Entry 8V3G (electron microscopy, 3.10 A resolution); this record covers chains B and F of the 8 polymer chains in the assembly.

[Chain B]
Molecule: Small conductance calcium-activated potassium channel protein 2
From: Rattus norvegicus
UniProt: P70604 (KCNN2_RAT); residue numbers follow UniProt; this construct covers 118-478
Chain sequence (361 residues; each row starts with the number of its first residue):
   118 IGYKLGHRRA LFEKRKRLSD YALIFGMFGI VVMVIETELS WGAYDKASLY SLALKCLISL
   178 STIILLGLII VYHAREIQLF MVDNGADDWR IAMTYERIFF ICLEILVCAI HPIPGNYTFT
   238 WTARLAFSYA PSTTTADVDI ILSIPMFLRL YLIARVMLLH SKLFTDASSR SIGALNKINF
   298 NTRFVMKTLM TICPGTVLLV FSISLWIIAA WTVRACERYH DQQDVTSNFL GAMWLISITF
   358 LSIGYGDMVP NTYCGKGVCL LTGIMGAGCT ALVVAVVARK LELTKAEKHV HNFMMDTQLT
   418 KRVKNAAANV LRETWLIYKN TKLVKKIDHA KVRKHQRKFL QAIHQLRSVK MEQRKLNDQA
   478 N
Disulfide bonds: Cys-333/Cys-371
Bound ions: K+ site 1: Ser-359, Ile-360 (shared with 2 residues of chain A; 2 residues of chain C; 2 residues of chain D); K+ site 2: Ser-359 (shared with 1 residue of chain A; 1 residue of chain C; 1 residue of chain D)
UniProt features mapped onto this chain:
  - modified residue: Tyr-161 (Phosphotyrosine)
  - mutagenesis: His-337 (H337N: Loss of inhibition by apamin and the organic molecule blockers UCL 1684 and d-tubocurarine. No effect on inhibition by tetraethylammonium (TEA)), Asn-345 (N345G: Reduced inhibition by apamin but binding to apamin is unaffected), Asn-368 (N368H: Reduced inhibition by apamin but binding to apamin is unaffected), Arg-396 (R396E: Mostly eliminates inward rectifier potassium channel activity. Loss of inward rectifier potassium channel activity; when associated with E-397 ...), Lys-397 (K397E: Moderately reduces inward rectifier potassium channel activity. Loss of inward rectifier potassium channel activity; when associated with E-396 ...), Glu-399 (E399R: Increases inward rectifier potassium channel activity. Does not affect inward rectifier potassium channel activity; when associated with E-396 ...)
Reported in the primary citation:
  - binding site for ucl1684: Phe-244
  - mutagenesis - F244S: unchanged binding to AP14145
  - mutagenesis - S359T/A384T: abolished binding to AP14145
  - mutagenesis - S359T/A384T: unchanged binding to UCL1684

[Chain F]
Molecule: Calmodulin-1
From: Rattus norvegicus
UniProt: P0DP29 (CALM1_RAT); residues 2-147 here correspond to UniProt positions 3-148 (UniProt number = residue number + 1)
Chain sequence (146 residues; row label = number of the first residue in the row):
     2 DQLTEEQIAE FKEAFSLFDK DGDGTITTKE LGTVMRSLGQ NPTEAELQDM INEVDADGNG
    62 TIDFPEFLTM MARKMKDTDS EEEIREAFRV FDKDGNGYIS AAELRHVMTN LGEKLTDEEV
   122 DEMIREADID GDGQVNYEEF VQMMTA
Bound ions: Ca2+ site 1: Asp-20, Asp-24, Thr-26, Glu-31; Ca2+ site 2: Asp-56, Asn-60, Thr-62, Glu-67
UniProt features mapped onto this chain:
  - binding site (Ca(2+)): Asp-20, Asp-22, Asp-24, Thr-26, Glu-31, Asp-56, Asp-58, Asn-60, Thr-62, Glu-67, Asp-93, Asp-95, Asn-97, Tyr-99, Glu-104, Asp-129, Asp-131, Asp-133, Gln-135, Glu-140
  - modified residue: Lys-21 (N6-acetyllysine), Thr-44 (Phosphothreonine), Ser-81 (Phosphoserine), Lys-94 (N6-acetyllysine), Tyr-99 (Phosphotyrosine), Ser-101 (Phosphoserine), Thr-110 (Phosphothreonine), Lys-115 (N6,N6,N6-trimethyllysine), Tyr-138 (Phosphotyrosine)
  - cross-link: Lys-21 (Glycyl lysine isopeptide (Lys-Gly) (interchain with G-Cter in SUMO2))

[Chain B / chain F interface]
Residue-residue contacts (28):
  Lys-421(B) with Phe-92(F); Leu-112(F)
  Asn-422(B) with Gly-113(F)
  Ala-424(B) with Ala-88(F); Phe-92(F), hydrophobic
  Ala-425(B) with Leu-112(F)
  Asn-426(B) with Gly-113(F); Glu-114(F)
  Leu-428(B) with Met-109(F), hydrophobic
  Arg-429(B) with Met-109(F); Glu-114(F), salt bridge; Lys-115(F); Leu-116(F)
  Thr-431(B) with Ile-85(F); Met-144(F)
  Trp-432(B) with Leu-116(F); Glu-120(F), hydrogen bond; Met-124(F), hydrophobic
  Leu-433(B) with Glu-120(F)
  Tyr-435(B) with Met-144(F), hydrophobic
  Lys-436(B) with Glu-120(F); Glu-123(F), salt bridge
  Lys-439(B) with Ala-147(F)
  Leu-440(B) with Glu-123(F)
  Lys-455(B) with Glu-114(F), salt bridge
  Ile-460(B) with Glu-84(F)
  Arg-464(B) with Asp-78(F), salt bridge; Glu-84(F), salt bridge
Interface residues without a listed pair, chain B (23 interface residues in all): Val-420, Val-427, Phe-456, Leu-457, His-461, Leu-463
Interface residues without a listed pair, chain F (22 interface residues in all): Thr-79, Phe-89, Val-91, Val-108, Glu-127, Gln-143

[Overview]
Chain B and chain F form an interface of 23 and 22 residues respectively, with 1 hydrogen bond and 5 salt
bridges. Polar contacts include Arg-429(B)/Glu-114(F), Lys-436(B)/Glu-123(F) and Lys-455(B)/Glu-114(F). The
paper reports a binding site for ucl1684 at Phe-244(B); S359T/A384T of chain B abolish binding to AP14145.
Chain B is Small conductance calcium-activated potassium channel protein 2 and chain F is Calmodulin-1, both
from Rattus norvegicus; the structure, Cryo-EM structure of the KCa2.2 channel with inhibitor UCL 1684, was
determined by electron microscopy together with 8V2G, 8V2H and 9EIO from the same study.
